4FK5 - chains A and E of the 4 polymer chains in the assembly; structure by X-ray diffraction, 2.03 A resolution.

Chain A:
Name: Ubiquitin carboxyl-terminal hydrolase 8
Organism: Saccharomyces cerevisiae
Notes: EC 3.4.19.12
UniProt: P50102 (UBP8_YEAST); residue numbers follow UniProt; this construct covers 1-471
Amino-acid sequence (476 residues; numbered -4 to 471; the number before each row is that of its first residue; numbers below 1 keep their minus sign (Gly-4 is residue -4)):
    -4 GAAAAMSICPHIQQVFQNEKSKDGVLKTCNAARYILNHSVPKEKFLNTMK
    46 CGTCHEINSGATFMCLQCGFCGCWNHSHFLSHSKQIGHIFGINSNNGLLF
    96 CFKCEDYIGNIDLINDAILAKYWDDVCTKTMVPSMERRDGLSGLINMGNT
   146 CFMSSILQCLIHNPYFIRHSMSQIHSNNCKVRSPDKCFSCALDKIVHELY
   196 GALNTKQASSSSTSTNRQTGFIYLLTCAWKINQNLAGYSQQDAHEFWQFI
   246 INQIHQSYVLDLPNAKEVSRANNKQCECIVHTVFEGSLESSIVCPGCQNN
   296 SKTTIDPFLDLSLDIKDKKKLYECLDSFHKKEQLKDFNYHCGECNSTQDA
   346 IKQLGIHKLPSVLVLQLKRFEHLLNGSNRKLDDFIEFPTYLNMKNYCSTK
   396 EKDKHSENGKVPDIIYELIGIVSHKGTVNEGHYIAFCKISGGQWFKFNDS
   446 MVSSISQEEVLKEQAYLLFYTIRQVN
Disordered / not traced: -4 to -2, 199-208, 229-234, 329-335, 342-344, 395-404
Differences from the reference sequence: expression tag (-4 to 0); engineered mutation Asn144 (Ser in P50102)
Bound ions: Zn2+ site 1: Cys4, His6, Cys96, Cys99; Zn2+ site 2: Cys46, Cys49, Cys68, His73; Zn2+ site 3: Cys60, Cys63, His77, His83; Zn2+ site 4: His170, Cys174, Cys182, Cys185; Zn2+ site 5: His250, Cys271, Cys273, His276; Zn2+ site 6: Cys289, Cys292, Cys336, Cys339
Swiss-Prot annotation at these positions:
  - zinc finger: Lys22 to Cys122 (UBP-type)
  - active site: Cys146 (Nucleophile), His427 (Proton acceptor)
  - binding site (Zn(2+)): Cys4, His6, Cys46, Cys49, Cys60, Cys63, Cys68, His73, His77, His83, Cys96, Cys99, His170, Cys174, Cys182, Cys185, His250, Cys271, Cys273, His276 and 4 more in UniProt
  - mutagenesis: Cys46 (C46A: Lowers histone H2B deubiquitination activity; when associated with A-49), Cys49 (C49A: Lowers histone H2B deubiquitination activity; when associated with A-46), His77 (H77A: Lowers histone H2B deubiquitination activity), Cys146 (C146S: Lowers histone H2B deubiquitination activity), His419 (H419A: Lowers histone H2B deubiquitination activity)
Reported in the primary citation:
  - catalytic residues: Asn141, Cys146, His427
  - mutagenesis - S144N, S149N: unchanged catalytic activity on DUBm containing intact Sgf11
  - mutagenesis - N141A, N141A/S144N/S149N: decreased catalytic activity on K48 di-ubiquitin
  - mutagenesis - S149N: increased catalytic activity on in the absence of Sgf11-ZnF
  - mutagenesis - N141A/S144N/S149N: decreased catalytic activity on K48-linked diubiquitin
  - mutagenesis - S144N: increased catalytic activity
  - mutagenesis - S144N (Kd 28 uM): decreased binding to Ubiquitin carboxyl-terminal hydrolase 8 (chain A)
  - mutagenesis - S144N/S149N, S149N: abolished binding to Ubiquitin carboxyl-terminal hydrolase 8 (chain A)

Chain E:
Name: SAGA-associated factor 73
Organism: Saccharomyces cerevisiae
UniProt: P53165 (SGF73_YEAST); numbering as in UniProt (aligned over 1-96)
Amino-acid sequence (96 residues; row label = number of the first residue in the row):
     1 MRSGDAEIKGIKPKVIEEYSLSQGSGPSNDSWKSLMSSAKDTPLQYDHMN
    51 RESLKKYFNPNAQLIEDPLDKPIQYRVCEKCGKPLALTAIVDHLEN
Disordered / not traced: 1-4, 96
Bound ions: Zn2+: Cys78, Cys81, His93
Swiss-Prot annotation at these positions:
  - binding site (Zn(2+)): Cys78, Cys81, His93

Chain A / chain E interface:
Pairs across the interface (138; chain A residue first):
  Thr23(A) - Trp32(E)
  Ala26(A) - Met36(E)  hydrophobic
  Ala27(A) - Trp32(E)  hydrophobic
  Tyr29(A) - Met36(E)  hydrophobic
  Tyr29(A) - Ala39(E)
  Tyr29(A) - Lys40(E)
  Ile30(A) - Trp32(E)
  Ile30(A) - Leu35(E)  hydrophobic
  Ile30(A) - Met36(E)  hydrophobic
  Ile30(A) - Ala39(E)  hydrophobic
  Asn32(A) - Leu44(E)
  Asn32(A) - Gln45(E)  hydrogen bond (backbone-backbone)
  His33(A) - Ala39(E)
  His33(A) - Thr42(E)  hydrogen bond (side chain-backbone)
  His33(A) - Pro43(E)
  His33(A) - Leu44(E)
  Ser34(A) - Gln45(E)
  Val35(A) - Gln45(E)
  Glu38(A) - Ser38(E)  hydrogen bond
  Lys39(A) - Asp47(E)  salt bridge
  Asn42(A) - Leu35(E)
  Thr43(A) - Leu35(E)
  Lys45(A) - Gln23(E)
  Gly47(A) - Pro27(E)
  Gly47(A) - Ser28(E)  hydrogen bond (backbone-backbone)
  His50(A) - Ser25(E)
  His50(A) - Gly26(E)  hydrogen bond (side chain-backbone)
  His50(A) - Ser28(E)
  Met59(A) - Trp32(E)  hydrophobic
  Cys60(A) - Trp32(E)  hydrogen bond (backbone-side chain)
  Leu61(A) - Lys33(E)  hydrogen bond (backbone-side chain)
  Cys63(A) - Trp32(E)  hydrogen bond (backbone-side chain)
  Cys63(A) - Lys33(E)
  Gly64(A) - Asp30(E)
  Gly64(A) - Ser31(E)
  Gly64(A) - Trp32(E)  hydrogen bond (backbone-backbone)
  Phe65(A) - Trp32(E)
  Asp107(A) - Arg76(E)  salt bridge
  Asn110(A) - Gln74(E)
  Asp111(A) - Gln74(E)  hydrogen bond
  Asp111(A) - Leu87(E)
  Ile113(A) - Thr88(E)
  Leu114(A) - Leu87(E)
  Tyr117(A) - Val91(E)  hydrophobic
  Asp120(A) - Leu94(E)
  Val121(A) - Arg76(E)
  Val121(A) - Ile90(E)  hydrophobic
  Thr123(A) - Glu79(E)
  Lys124(A) - Cys78(E)
  Lys124(A) - Glu79(E)  hydrogen bond (backbone-backbone)
  Lys124(A) - Leu94(E)
  Thr125(A) - Arg76(E)  hydrogen bond
  Thr125(A) - Val77(E)
  Thr125(A) - Glu79(E)
  Thr125(A) - Ile90(E)
  Met126(A) - Arg76(E)
  Met126(A) - Val77(E)  hydrogen bond (backbone-backbone)
  Met126(A) - Glu79(E)
  Val127(A) - Arg76(E)
  Pro128(A) - Tyr75(E)
  Arg132(A) - Tyr75(E)  hydrogen bond (backbone-side chain)
  Arg133(A) - Ile73(E)
  Arg133(A) - Tyr75(E)
  Pro159(A) - Ile65(E)
  Pro159(A) - Pro68(E)  hydrophobic
  Tyr160(A) - Gln63(E)
  Tyr160(A) - Leu64(E)
  Tyr160(A) - Ile65(E)  hydrogen bond (side chain-backbone)
  Arg163(A) - Gln63(E)  hydrogen bond
  Arg163(A) - Ile65(E)
  Met166(A) - Tyr75(E)  hydrophobic
  Met166(A) - Pro84(E)
  Met166(A) - Leu85(E)
  Met166(A) - Ala86(E)  hydrogen bond (backbone-backbone)
  Met166(A) - Ala89(E)
  Ser167(A) - Ala86(E)
  Ser167(A) - Ala89(E)
  Gln168(A) - Lys83(E)
  Gln168(A) - Pro84(E)
  Gln168(A) - Leu85(E)
  Ser171(A) - Lys83(E)
  Val191(A) - Pro84(E)
  His192(A) - Cys81(E)  hydrogen bond (side chain-backbone)
  His192(A) - Gly82(E)  hydrogen bond (side chain-backbone)
  His192(A) - Lys83(E)
  His192(A) - Pro84(E)
  Tyr195(A) - Ile73(E)  hydrophobic
  Tyr195(A) - Tyr75(E)  hydrogen bond (backbone-side chain)
  Gly196(A) - Gly82(E)
  Ala197(A) - Cys81(E)
  Ala197(A) - Gly82(E)  hydrogen bond (backbone-backbone)
  Gln270(A) - Asn61(E)
  Cys271(A) - Asn61(E)
  Glu272(A) - Asn61(E)  hydrogen bond
  Ile274(A) - Gln63(E)
  Thr277(A) - Asn61(E)
  Thr277(A) - Ala62(E)
  Thr277(A) - Gln63(E)  hydrogen bond (backbone-backbone)
  Val278(A) - Gln63(E)
  Glu280(A) - Asn59(E)  hydrogen bond (backbone-side chain)
  Lys353(A) - Lys55(E)  hydrogen bond (side chain-backbone)
  Lys353(A) - Lys56(E)  hydrogen bond (side chain-backbone)
  Lys353(A) - Tyr57(E)
  Lys353(A) - Phe58(E)  hydrogen bond (side chain-backbone)
  Lys353(A) - Asn59(E)
  Leu354(A) - Tyr57(E)  hydrogen bond (backbone-backbone)
  Leu354(A) - Phe58(E)
  Pro355(A) - Phe58(E)
  Ser356(A) - Ala62(E)
  Ser356(A) - Gln63(E)  hydrogen bond (side chain-backbone)
  Ser356(A) - Leu64(E)
  Thr394(A) - Tyr57(E)
  Val406(A) - Tyr57(E)
  Pro407(A) - Ser53(E)
  Pro407(A) - Tyr57(E)
  Ile409(A) - Phe58(E)  hydrophobic
  Tyr411(A) - Phe58(E)
  Glu412(A) - Leu69(E)
  Ile414(A) - Leu69(E)  hydrophobic
  Lys433(A) - Leu69(E)
  Ile434(A) - Leu69(E)
  Ser435(A) - Leu69(E)  hydrogen bond (side chain-backbone)
  Ser435(A) - Asp70(E)  hydrogen bond (side chain-backbone)
  Ser435(A) - Lys71(E)  hydrogen bond (side chain-backbone)
  Ser435(A) - Pro72(E)
  Gly436(A) - Leu69(E)
  Thr466(A) - Pro68(E)
  Ile467(A) - Phe58(E)  hydrophobic
  Ile467(A) - Leu64(E)  hydrophobic
  Arg468(A) - His48(E)
  Arg468(A) - Asp67(E)  salt bridge
  Gln469(A) - His48(E)
  Val470(A) - His48(E)  hydrogen bond (backbone-backbone)
  Val470(A) - Met49(E)
  Val470(A) - Asn50(E)  hydrogen bond (backbone-backbone)
  Val470(A) - Ser53(E)
  Asn471(A) - Asn50(E)
  Asn471(A) - Ser53(E)  hydrogen bond (backbone-side chain)
Also at the interface, not in a pair above, chain A (91 interface residues in all): Pro36, Thr48, Gln62, Cys66, Trp118, Cys122, Asp134, Ile162, Gly281, His352, Cys392, Ser393, Lys405
Also at the interface, not in a pair above, chain E (60 interface residues in all): Gly24, Leu54

In short:
91 residues of chain A and 60 residues of chain E are in contact, with 35 hydrogen bonds and 3 salt bridges.
Among the polar pairs are Lys39(A)-Asp47(E), Asp107(A)-Arg76(E) and Arg468(A)-Asp67(E). From the paper:
catalytic residues Asn141(A), Cys146(A) and His427(A); N141A and N141A/S144N/S149N of chain A reduce catalytic
activity on K48 di-ubiquitin; 5 substitutions were tested in all.
Chain A is Ubiquitin carboxyl-terminal hydrolase 8 and chain E is SAGA-associated factor 73, both from
Saccharomyces cerevisiae; the structure, Structure of the SAGA Ubp8(S144N)/Sgf11/Sus1/Sgf73 DUB module, was
determined by X-ray diffraction, deposited together with 4FIP and 4FJC.
